9C1J - chains 1 and M of the 43 polymer chains in the assembly; structure by electron microscopy, 2.72 A resolution.

== Chain 1 ==
Protein: Outer capsid glycoprotein VP7
Organism: Simian rotavirus A strain RRV
Reference sequence: P12476 (VP7_ROTRH); numbering as in UniProt (aligned over 1-326)
Sequence (326 residues; row label = number of the first residue in the row):
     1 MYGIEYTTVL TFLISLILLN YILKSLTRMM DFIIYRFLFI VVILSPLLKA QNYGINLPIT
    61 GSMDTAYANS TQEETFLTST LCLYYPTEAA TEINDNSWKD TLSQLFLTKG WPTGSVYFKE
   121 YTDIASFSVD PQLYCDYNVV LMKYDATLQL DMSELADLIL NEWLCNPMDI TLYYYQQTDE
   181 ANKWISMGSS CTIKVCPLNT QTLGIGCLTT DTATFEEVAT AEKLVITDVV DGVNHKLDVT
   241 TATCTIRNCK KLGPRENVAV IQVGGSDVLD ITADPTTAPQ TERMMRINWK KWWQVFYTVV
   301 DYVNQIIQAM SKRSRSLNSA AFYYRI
Disordered / not traced: 1-50, 315-326
Disulfide bonds: C82-C135, C165-C249, C191-C244, C196-C207
Covalent attachments: N-acetylglucosamine (NAG) linked to N69
Ion coordination: Ca2+ site 1: D95 (shared with 3 residues of chain 0); Ca2+ site 2: D151, E154, E222, L224; Ca2+ site 3: Q177, D228, V229, D231 (shared with 1 residue of chain Z); Ca2+ site 4: G206, T214, E216 (shared with 1 residue of chain Z); Ca2+ site 5: D270, T272, D274, T277; Ca2+ site 6: D301 (shared with 4 residues of chain 0)

== Chain M ==
Protein: Intermediate capsid protein VP6
Organism: Simian rotavirus A strain RRV
Reference sequence: B2BN53 (VP6_ROTRH); numbering as in UniProt (aligned over 1-397)
Sequence (397 residues; numbered 1 to 397; the number before each row is that of its first residue):
     1 MDVLYSLSKT LKDARDKIVE GTLYSNVSDL IQQFNQMIIT MNGNEFQTGG IGNLPIRNWN
    61 FDFGLLGTTL LNLDANYVET ARNTIDYFVD FVDNVCMDEM VRESQRNGIA PQSDSLRKLS
   121 GIKFKRINFD NSSEYIENWN LQNRRQRTGF TFHKPNIFPY SASFTLNRSQ PAHDNLMGTM
   181 WLNAGSEIQV AGFDYSCAIN APANIQQFEH IVQLRRVLTT ATITLLPDAE RFSFPRVINS
   241 ADGATTWYFN PVILRPNNVE VEFLLNGQII NTYQARFGTI IARNFDTIRL SFQLMRPPNM
   301 TPAVAALFPN AQPFEHHATV GLTLRIESAV CESVLADASK TMLANVTSVR QEYAIPVGPV
   361 FPPGMNWTDL ITNYSPSRED NLQRVFTVAS IRSMLVK
Disordered / not traced: 397
Modified / non-standard residues: M1 (N-formylmethionine; FME)
Ion coordination: Zn2+ site 1: H153 (shared with 1 residue of chain L; 1 residue of chain N); Zn2+ site 2 near H173 (its only coordinating residue here)

== How chain 1 and chain M interact ==
Contacting residue pairs (48):
  Q51(1) - D242(M)  hydrogen bond
  N52(1) - Q170(M)
  N52(1) - P171(M)
  Y53(1) - S169(M)
  Y53(1) - Q170(M)
  G54(1) - N167(M)
  G54(1) - S169(M)
  I55(1) - N167(M)
  I55(1) - R168(M)
  I55(1) - S169(M)
  N56(1) - N167(M)
  L57(1) - L166(M)
  P58(1) - T165(M)
  P58(1) - L166(M)
  P58(1) - N167(M)
  I59(1) - F164(M)
  I59(1) - T165(M)
  I59(1) - L166(M)  hydrogen bond (backbone-backbone)
  I59(1) - A241(M)  hydrophobic
  T60(1) - F164(M)
  T60(1) - T165(M)  hydrogen bond
  T60(1) - A241(M)
  G61(1) - S163(M)  hydrogen bond (backbone-side chain)
  G61(1) - F164(M)  hydrogen bond (backbone-backbone)
  G61(1) - A241(M)
  S62(1) - A162(M)
  S62(1) - S163(M)
  S62(1) - N239(M)  hydrogen bond (backbone-side chain)
  M63(1) - A162(M)  hydrogen bond (backbone-backbone)
  M63(1) - S163(M)
  M63(1) - F164(M)  hydrophobic
  M63(1) - M180(M)  hydrophobic
  M63(1) - R236(M)
  M63(1) - N239(M)
  D64(1) - Y160(M)  hydrogen bond
  T65(1) - N239(M)
  Y67(1) - N239(M)
  Y67(1) - G243(M)
  Y67(1) - T246(M)
  A68(1) - G243(M)  hydrogen bond (backbone-backbone)
  E180(1) - N310(M)
  E180(1) - A311(M)
  P254(1) - D174(M)
  P254(1) - Q312(M)
  E256(1) - A172(M)
  D274(1) - N310(M)
  P279(1) - P313(M)
  S311(1) - A172(M)
Interface residues without a listed pair, chain 1 (27 interface residues in all): A66, G253, T277, S314
Interface residues without a listed pair, chain M (30 interface residues in all): W181, F232, V237, I238, A244, P309

== Overview ==
Chain 1 and chain M form an interface of 27 and 30 residues respectively, with 9 hydrogen bonds. Among the
polar pairs are Q51(1)-D242(M), T60(1)-T165(M) and G61(1)-S163(M). N-acetylglucosamine is covalently linked to
N69(1). D151(1), E154(1), E222(1) and L224(1) coordinate Ca2+ site 2.
Here chain 1 is Outer capsid glycoprotein VP7 and chain M is Intermediate capsid protein VP6, both from Simian
rotavirus A strain RRV. Entry 9C1J (Rhesus rotavirus (reversed structure at 2.72 Angstrom resolution)) was
determined by electron microscopy.
